Entry 7EN6 (X-ray diffraction, 2.28 A resolution); this record covers chains B and D of the 4 polymer chains in the assembly.

# Chain B (and D)
Name: HTH-type transcriptional regulator MurR
Source organism: Escherichia coli
Notes: chain D of this document is another copy of the same molecule, construct and numbering; everything in this record applies to it too
Reference sequence: A0A6C9BRR1 (A0A6C9BRR1_ECOLX); residues 91-271 here = UniProt positions 91-271
Amino-acid sequence (181 residues; row label = number of the first residue in the row):
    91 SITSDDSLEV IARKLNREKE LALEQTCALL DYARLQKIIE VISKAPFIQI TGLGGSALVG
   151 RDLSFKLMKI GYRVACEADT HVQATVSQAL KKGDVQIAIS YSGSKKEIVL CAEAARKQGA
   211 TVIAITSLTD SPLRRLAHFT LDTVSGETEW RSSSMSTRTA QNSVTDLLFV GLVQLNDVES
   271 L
Disordered / not traced: 268-271

# Chain B / chain D interface
Residue-residue contacts (10):
  Leu-143(B) with Asp-169(D); His-171(D)
  Gly-144(B) with Asp-169(D), hydrogen bond (backbone-side chain)
  Ala-168(B) with Ala-168(D), hydrophobic; Asp-169(D)
  Asp-169(B) with Leu-143(D); Gly-144(D), hydrogen bond (side chain-backbone); Ala-168(D)
  Thr-170(B) with Thr-170(D), hydrogen bond
  Lys-195(B) with His-171(D)
Interface residues without a listed pair, chain B (9 interface residues in all): Ala-147, His-171, Val-172
Interface residues without a listed pair, chain D (10 interface residues in all): Ala-147, Val-172, Lys-195, Glu-197

# In short
The interface between chain B and chain D involves 9 residues on one side and 10 on the other; the contacts
include 3 hydrogen bonds. Polar contacts include Gly-144(B)/Asp-169(D) and Thr-170(B)/Thr-170(D).
Both chains are HTH-type transcriptional regulator MurR (Escherichia coli). Entry 7EN6 (The crystal structure
of Escherichia coli MurR in apo form) was determined by X-ray diffraction, deposited together with 7EN5 and
7EN7.
